Entry 8TRQ (X-ray diffraction, 2.75 A resolution); this record covers chains D and E of the 5 polymer chains in the assembly.

[Chain D]
Name: A07 TCR alpha chain
From: Mus musculus
Amino-acid sequence (209 residues; row label = number of the first residue in the row; note: 15 numbers in that range are skipped by the numbering (no residue carries them; nothing is unmodelled there); a row labelled like 84A-84C holds insertion residues (84A, then the next letters in order)):
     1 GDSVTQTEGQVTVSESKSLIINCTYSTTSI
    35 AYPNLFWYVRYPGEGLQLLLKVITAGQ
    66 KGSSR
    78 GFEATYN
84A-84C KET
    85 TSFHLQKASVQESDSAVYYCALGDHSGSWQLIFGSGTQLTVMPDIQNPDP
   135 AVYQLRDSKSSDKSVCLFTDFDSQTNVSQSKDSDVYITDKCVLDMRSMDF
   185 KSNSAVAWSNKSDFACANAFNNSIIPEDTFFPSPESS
Not modelled in the structure: 197, 219-221
Disulfide bonds: Cys23-Cys104, Cys150-Cys200
Reported in the primary citation:
  - contacts within the chain: Asp108-Trp113

[Chain E]
Name: A07 TCR beta chain
From: Mus musculus
Amino-acid sequence (245 residues; each row starts with the number of its first residue; note: 13 numbers in that range are skipped by the numbering (no residue carries them; nothing is unmodelled there); numbering starts at 0):
     0 DGGIITQTPKFLIGQEGQKLTLKCQQNFNHDT
    39 MYWYRQDSGKGLRLIYYSITEND
    66 LQKGDLS
    74 EGYDASRE
    83 KKSSFSLTVTSAQKNEMAVFLCASSLRTGANSDYTFGSGTRLLVIEDLNK
   133 VFPPEVAVFEPSEAEISHTQKATLVCLATGFFPDHVELSWWVNGKEVHSG
   183 VCTDPQPLKEQPALNDSRYALSSRLRVSATFWQNPRNHFRCQVQFYGLSE
   233 NDEWTQDRAKPVTQIVSAEAWGRAD
Not modelled in the structure: 0, 257
Disulfide bonds: Cys23-Cys104, Cys158-Cys223

[How chain D and chain E interact]
Residue-residue contacts - 85 pairs, chain D then chain E:
  Asn38(D) with Asn113(E), hydrogen bond
  Phe40(D) with Asn113(E)
  Tyr42(D) with Asp115(E); Tyr116(E), hydrogen bond (side chain-backbone)
  Arg44(D) with Gln44(E), hydrogen bond; Ser120(E), hydrogen bond (side chain-backbone)
  Gly49(D) with Gly119(E)
  Leu50(D) with Leu50(E), hydrophobic; Leu103(E), hydrophobic; Phe118(E)
  Leu52(D) with Asp115(E)
  Lys55(D) with Asp115(E), salt bridge
  Asp108(D) with Asn113(E), hydrogen bond (backbone-side chain)
  Ser110(D) with Gly111(E)
  Gly111(D) with Gly111(E); Asn113(E)
  Gln114(D) with Tyr55(E), hydrogen bond; Tyr116(E)
  Leu115(D) with Tyr116(E), hydrogen bond (backbone-side chain)
  Phe117(D) with Tyr42(E); Leu50(E), hydrophobic
  Ser119(D) with Lys48(E); Gly49(E)
  Asp133(D) with His150(E), salt bridge
  Tyr137(D) with Ser144(E); Ala146(E); Glu147(E); His150(E); Thr151(E)
  Gln138(D) with Ser144(E)
  Leu139(D) with Phe141(E); Glu142(E); Ser144(E); Thr155(E); Val157(E), hydrophobic
  Arg140(D) with Phe141(E); Glu142(E), hydrogen bond (backbone-backbone)
  Asp141(D) with Ala139(E); Val140(E); Phe141(E)
  Ser142(D) with Val140(E), hydrogen bond (backbone-backbone); Glu142(E); Glu251(E), hydrogen bond (side chain-backbone)
  Lys143(D) with Ala139(E)
  Lys147(D) with Ala139(E)
  Ser148(D) with Phe141(E)
  Val149(D) with Phe141(E), hydrophobic; Val157(E), hydrophobic; Leu159(E), hydrophobic
  Leu151(D) with Thr155(E)
  Thr153(D) with Arg208(E), hydrogen bond
  Asp154(D) with Thr151(E); Arg208(E), salt bridge
  Tyr170(D) with Leu190(E), hydrophobic; Glu192(E), hydrogen bond (side chain-backbone); Gln193(E)
  Ile171(D) with Leu190(E)
  Thr172(D) with Asp186(E); Leu190(E); Ser204(E)
  Cys175(D) with Cys184(E), disulfide; Thr185(E), hydrogen bond (side chain-backbone); Arg206(E), hydrogen bond
  Val176(D) with Cys184(E), hydrogen bond (backbone-side chain)
  Leu177(D) with Gly182(E); Val183(E); Cys184(E), hydrophobic; Arg208(E)
  Asp178(D) with Ser181(E), hydrogen bond (backbone-side chain); Gly182(E), hydrogen bond (backbone-backbone)
  Met179(D) with Lys153(E); Ser181(E); Arg208(E)
  Arg180(D) with Ser181(E), hydrogen bond (backbone-side chain)
  Ser181(D) with Ser181(E)
  Met182(D) with Lys153(E)
  Phe184(D) with Lys153(E); Arg208(E)
  Ser186(D) with Arg208(E), hydrogen bond
  Ser188(D) with Arg206(E)
  Val190(D) with Ser204(E); Arg206(E)
  Trp192(D) with Leu159(E), hydrophobic; Ala202(E), hydrophobic
  Pro216(D) with Ala146(E), hydrophobic
Interface residues without a listed pair, chain D (55 interface residues in all): Gly47, Glu48, Tyr103, His109, Gly118, Gln163, Ser164, Asp173, Phe214
Interface residues without a listed pair, chain E (50 interface residues in all): Leu52, Val101, Ala112, Val138, Pro143, Leu156, Lys191, Ser210, Ala252
Disulfides between the chains: Cys175(D)-Cys184(E)

[In short]
55 residues of chain D and 50 residues of chain E are in contact; the contacts include 1 disulfide bond, 19
hydrogen bonds and 3 salt bridges. Polar contacts include Lys55(D)-Asp115(E), Asp133(D)-His150(E) and
Asp154(D)-Arg208(E). The paper reports contacts within the chain involving Asp108(D) and Trp113(D).
Here chain D is A07 TCR alpha chain and chain E is A07 TCR beta chain, both from Mus musculus. Entry 8TRQ (T
cell recognition of citrullinated vimentin peptide presented by HLA-DR4) was determined by X-ray diffraction
together with 8TRL and 8TRR from the same study.
